PDB entry 7WFE | electron microscopy, 3.25 A resolution | chains BF and BJ of the 16 polymer chains in the assembly

# Chain BF
Molecule: Photosystem I reaction center subunit III, chloroplastic
Organism: Arabidopsis thaliana
UniProt: Q9SHE8 (PSAF_ARATH); residue numbers follow UniProt; this construct covers 1-221
Sequence (221 residues; row label = number of the first residue in the row):
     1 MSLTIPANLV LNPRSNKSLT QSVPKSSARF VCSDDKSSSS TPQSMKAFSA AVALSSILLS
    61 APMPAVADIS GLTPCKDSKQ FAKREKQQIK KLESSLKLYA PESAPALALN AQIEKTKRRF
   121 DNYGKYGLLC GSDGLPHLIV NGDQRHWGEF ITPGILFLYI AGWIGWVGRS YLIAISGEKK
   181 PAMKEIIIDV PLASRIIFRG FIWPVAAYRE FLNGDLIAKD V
Unresolved in the structure: 1-67
Disulfide bonds: Cys75-Cys130
Small-molecule neighbours:
  - beta-carotene (BCR), molecule 1: Val140, Asn141, Phe150, Ile151, Ala161, Gly162, Gly165, Trp166, Arg169, Trp203, Ala207, Leu216
  - beta-carotene (BCR), molecule 2: Pro153, Leu156, Phe157, Ile160, Ile164
  - chlorophyll a (CLA), molecule 1: Tyr123, Leu156, Tyr159, Ile160, Phe201
  - chlorophyll a (CLA), molecule 2: Val140, Phe150, Ile151, Gly154, Ile155, Leu158
  - chlorophyll a (CLA), molecule 3: Asn141, Gly142, Asp143, Gln144, Trp147, Ile151
  - chlorophyll a (CLA), molecule 4: Phe150, Pro153, Gly154, Phe157, Leu158, Ala161, Gly162, Ile164, Gly165, Trp203
  - chlorophyll a (CLA), molecule 5: Ile160, Trp163, Ile164, Val167, Ile197, Phe198
  - chlorophyll a (CLA), molecule 6: Ile164, Gly165, Val167, Gly168, Arg169, Tyr171, Leu172, Ile188, Ala193
  - chlorophyll a (CLA), molecule 7: Gly168, Tyr171, Leu172, Glu185, Ile186, Ile188, Val190, Ala193, Ile197
  - chlorophyll a (CLA), molecule 8: Phe201, Ile202, Val205

# Chain BJ
Molecule: Photosystem I reaction center subunit IX
Organism: Arabidopsis thaliana
UniProt: P56769 (PSAJ_ARATH); numbering as in UniProt (aligned over 1-44)
Sequence (44 residues; row label = number of the first residue in the row):
     1 MRDLKTYLSV APVLSTLWFG SLAGLLIEIN RLFPDALTFP FFSF
Unresolved in the structure: 44
Metal / ion sites: chlorophyll a Mg near Glu28 (its only coordinating residue here)
Small-molecule neighbours:
  - beta-carotene (BCR), molecule 1: Tyr7, Pro12, Val13, Thr16, Gly20, Ala23, Gly24, Ile27, Glu28, Arg31
  - beta-carotene (BCR), molecule 2: Ala23, Leu26, Ile27, Asn30
  - chlorophyll a (CLA), molecule 1: Tyr7, Val10, Ala11, Pro12, Ser15, Thr16, Phe19, Gly20
  - chlorophyll a (CLA), molecule 2: Ala11, Leu14, Ser15, Trp18
  - chlorophyll a (CLA), molecule 3: Trp18, Phe19, Leu22, Leu25, Leu26
  - chlorophyll a (CLA), molecule 4: Phe19, Leu22, Ala23
  - chlorophyll a (CLA), molecule 5: Ser21, Gly24, Leu25, Glu28, Arg31, Leu32
  - chlorophyll a (CLA), molecule 6: Leu26, Ile29, Asn30, Pro34, Asp35, Ala36, Leu37

# Chain BF / chain BJ interface
Residue-residue contacts (26):
  Lys115(BF) - Pro34(BJ)
  Lys115(BF) - Asp35(BJ)
  Arg119(BF) - Asp35(BJ)  salt bridge
  Tyr123(BF) - Asp35(BJ)  hydrogen bond (side chain-backbone)
  Tyr123(BF) - Ala36(BJ)
  Tyr123(BF) - Leu37(BJ)
  Tyr126(BF) - Thr38(BJ)
  Tyr126(BF) - Pro40(BJ)
  Leu128(BF) - Thr38(BJ)
  Gly148(BF) - Thr38(BJ)
  Gly148(BF) - Phe39(BJ)  hydrogen bond (backbone-backbone)
  Glu149(BF) - Thr38(BJ)
  Thr152(BF) - Phe39(BJ)
  Thr152(BF) - Phe42(BJ)
  Pro153(BF) - Phe39(BJ)  hydrophobic
  Leu156(BF) - Phe39(BJ)  hydrophobic
  Ile186(BF) - Ser9(BJ)
  Ile186(BF) - Val10(BJ)
  Ile186(BF) - Ala11(BJ)  hydrogen bond (backbone-backbone)
  Ile187(BF) - Thr6(BJ)
  Ile187(BF) - Ser9(BJ)
  Ile188(BF) - Ser9(BJ)  hydrogen bond (backbone-backbone)
  Ile188(BF) - Leu14(BJ)  hydrophobic
  Val190(BF) - Ser9(BJ)
  Val190(BF) - Leu14(BJ)  hydrophobic
  Ile197(BF) - Trp18(BJ)  hydrophobic
Interface residues without a listed pair, chain BF (18 interface residues in all): Pro136, Leu138, Glu185

# Overview
18 residues of chain BF face 14 of chain BJ across their interface; the contacts include 4 hydrogen bonds and
1 salt bridge. Polar pairs include Arg119(BF)-Asp35(BJ), Tyr123(BF)-Asp35(BJ) and Gly148(BF)-Phe39(BJ). 3
chlorophyll a molecules are bound between chain BF and chain BJ.
Here chain BF is Photosystem I reaction center subunit III, chloroplastic and chain BJ is Photosystem I
reaction center subunit IX, both from Arabidopsis thaliana. Entry 7WFE (Right PSI in the cyclic electron
transfer supercomplex NDH-PSI from Arabidopsis) was determined by electron microscopy together with 7WFD and
7WFG from the same study.
